PDB entry 5K8U | X-ray diffraction, 1.60 A resolution | chain A

Chain A:
Name: zika virus NS3 helicase
From: Zika virus
Sequence (458 residues; numbered 164 to 621; the number before each row is that of its first residue):
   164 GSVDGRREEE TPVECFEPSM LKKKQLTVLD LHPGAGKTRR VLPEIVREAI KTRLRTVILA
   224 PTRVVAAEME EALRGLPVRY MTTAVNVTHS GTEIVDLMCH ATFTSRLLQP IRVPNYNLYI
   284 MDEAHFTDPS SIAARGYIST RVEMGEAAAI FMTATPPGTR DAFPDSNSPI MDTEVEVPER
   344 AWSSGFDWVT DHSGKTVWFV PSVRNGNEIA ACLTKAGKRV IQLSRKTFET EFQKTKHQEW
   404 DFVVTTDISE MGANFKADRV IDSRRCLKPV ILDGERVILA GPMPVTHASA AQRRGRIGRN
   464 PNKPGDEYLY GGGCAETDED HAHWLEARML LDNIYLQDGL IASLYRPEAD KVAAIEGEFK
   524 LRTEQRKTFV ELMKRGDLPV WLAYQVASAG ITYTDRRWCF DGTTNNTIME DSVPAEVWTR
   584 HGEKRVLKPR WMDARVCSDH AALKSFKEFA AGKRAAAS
Not modelled in the structure: 164-172, 247-252, 621
Metal / ion sites: Mn2+ site 1 near His-195 (its only coordinating residue here); Mn2+ site 2: Thr-201, Glu-286 (together with ADP)
Residues lining bound ligands: ADP (adenosine-5'-diphosphate): His-195, Pro-196, Gly-197, Ala-198, Gly-199, Lys-200, Thr-201, Arg-202, Arg-203, Glu-286, Asn-330, Asn-417, Arg-462
From the paper describing this entry:
  - Mn2+ coordination: Thr-201, Glu-286
  - binding site for ADP: Arg-202, Arg-462

In short:
Ligands of chain A: ADP. Thr-201 and Glu-286 coordinate Mn2+ site 2. From the paper: a binding site for ADP at
Arg-202 and Arg-462; Mn2+ coordination by Thr-201 and Glu-286.
Chain A is zika virus NS3 helicase (Zika virus); the structure, Crystal structure of ZIKV NS3 helicase in
complex with ADP and Mn2+, was determined by X-ray diffraction together with 5JWH, 5K8I, 5K8L and 5K8T from
the same study.
